Entry 5NX9 (X-ray diffraction, 2.30 A resolution); this record covers chains A and D of the 4 polymer chains in the assembly.

Chain A (and D):
Molecule: Adenylosuccinate lyase
From: Homo sapiens neanderthalensis
Notes: EC 4.3.2.2; chain D of this document is another copy of the same molecule, construct and numbering; everything in this record applies to it too
Amino-acid sequence (487 residues; numbered -2 to 484; the number before each row is that of its first residue; numbers below 1 keep their minus sign (Gly-2 is residue -2)):
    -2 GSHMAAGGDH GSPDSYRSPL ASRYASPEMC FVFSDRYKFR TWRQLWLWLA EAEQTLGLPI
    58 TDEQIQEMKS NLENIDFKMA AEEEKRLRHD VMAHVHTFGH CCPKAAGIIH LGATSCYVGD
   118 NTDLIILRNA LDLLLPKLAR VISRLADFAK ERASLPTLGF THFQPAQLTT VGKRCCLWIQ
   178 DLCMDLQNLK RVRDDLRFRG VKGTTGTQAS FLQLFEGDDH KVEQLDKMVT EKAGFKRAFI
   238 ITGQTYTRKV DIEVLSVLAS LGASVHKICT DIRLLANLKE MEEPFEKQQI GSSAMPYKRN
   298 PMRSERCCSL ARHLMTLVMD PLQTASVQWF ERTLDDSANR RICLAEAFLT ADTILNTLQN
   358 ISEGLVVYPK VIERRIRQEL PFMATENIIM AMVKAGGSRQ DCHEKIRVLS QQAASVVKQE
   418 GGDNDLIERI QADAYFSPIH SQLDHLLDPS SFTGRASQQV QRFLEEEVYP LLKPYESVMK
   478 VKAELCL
Not modelled in the structure: -2 to 8, 289-294, 481-484 (chain D: -2 to 7)
Residues lining bound ligands:
  - adenosine monophosphate (AMP), molecule 1: Arg20, Tyr21, Gly288, Asn297, Met299, Arg303
  - adenosine monophosphate (AMP), molecule 2: Glu81, Arg85, His86, Asp87, Ser112, Cys113, Gln241, Arg329, Leu331, Ser334, Ala335, Arg338
  - fumaric acid (FUM), molecule 1: His86, Thr111, Ser112, Gln241
  - fumaric acid (FUM), molecule 2: Gly288, Lys295, Asn297
Reported in the primary citation:
  - binding site for adenylosuccinic acid: Arg303
  - disease-associated variants - R303C: decreased catalytic activity on SAMP (citing earlier work)
  - mutagenesis - A429V: decreased stability
  - mutagenesis - A429V (Kd 25 uM): unchanged binding to AMP
  - catalytic residues: Ser290, Arg329, Arg396 (proposed by the authors, not directly observed)
  - disease-associated variants - R396C: abolished catalytic activity
  - disease-associated variants - R396H: unchanged stability
  - disease-associated variants - R396C, D422Y, R426H: decreased catalytic activity
  - disease-associated variants - D422Y, R426H (Tm change 5 degC): decreased stability
  - mutagenesis - A429V: unchanged catalytic activity on SAMP
  - mutagenesis - H159N: abolished catalytic activity on SAMP (citing earlier work)

Interface between chain A and chain D:
Contacting residue pairs (132):
  Pro10(A) with Ser31(D); Asp32(D), hydrogen bond (backbone-backbone); Arg33(D), hydrogen bond (backbone-backbone); Phe74(D), hydrophobic
  Asp11(A) with Phe28(D); Ser31(D); Arg33(D), salt bridge
  Ser12(A) with Cys27(D); Ser31(D)
  Tyr13(A) with Ala18(D); Cys27(D), hydrogen bond (backbone-backbone); Phe30(D); Ala342(D), hydrophobic; Glu343(D); Leu346(D), hydrophobic
  Arg14(A) with Asp32(D), salt bridge
  Pro16(A) with Arg338(D); Ile339(D), hydrophobic
  Ala18(A) with Tyr13(D)
  Arg20(A) with Glu81(D), salt bridge; Arg338(D)
  Tyr21(A) with Ala335(D); Arg338(D), hydrogen bond
  Cys27(A) with Ser12(D); Tyr13(D), hydrogen bond (backbone-backbone)
  Phe28(A) with Asp11(D)
  Phe30(A) with Tyr13(D)
  Ser31(A) with Pro10(D); Asp11(D); Ser12(D)
  Asp32(A) with Pro10(D), hydrogen bond (backbone-backbone); Arg14(D), salt bridge
  Arg33(A) with Pro10(D), hydrogen bond (backbone-backbone); Asp11(D), salt bridge
  Phe74(A) with Pro10(D), hydrophobic
  Glu81(A) with Arg20(D), salt bridge; Leu484(D)
  Lys82(A) with Cys483(D)
  Arg83(A) with Gln285(D), hydrogen bond
  Leu84(A) with Gln285(D); Gln286(D); Ile287(D), hydrogen bond (backbone-backbone)
  Arg85(A) with Glu283(D), salt bridge; Gln286(D); Met299(D); Arg300(D); Leu482(D), hydrogen bond (side chain-backbone); Cys483(D); Leu484(D)
  His86(A) with Ile287(D); Gly288(D)
  Met89(A) with Ser290(D)
  His107(A) with Ser290(D), hydrogen bond
  Ala110(A) with Ser290(D)
  Thr111(A) with Ser290(D)
  Ser112(A) with Ser290(D), hydrogen bond (backbone-side chain)
  Thr201(A) with Ala291(D)
  Thr267(A) with Trp326(D)
  Arg270(A) with Trp326(D); Thr330(D); Asp332(D), salt bridge
  Leu271(A) with Trp326(D), hydrophobic
  Glu283(A) with Arg85(D), salt bridge
  Gln285(A) with Arg83(D); Leu84(D)
  Gln286(A) with Leu84(D)
  Ile287(A) with Leu84(D), hydrogen bond (backbone-backbone); His86(D)
  Gly288(A) with His86(D)
  Glu302(A) with Thr330(D); Leu331(D), hydrogen bond (side chain-backbone); Asp332(D)
  Cys305(A) with Asp332(D)
  Ser306(A) with Asp332(D), hydrogen bond (side chain-backbone); Asp333(D); Ser334(D); Ala335(D), hydrogen bond (side chain-backbone); Asn336(D), hydrogen bond (side chain-backbone)
  Leu307(A) with Ala335(D), hydrophobic; Ile339(D), hydrophobic
  Arg309(A) with Asp317(D); Gln320(D); Thr321(D), hydrogen bond; Val324(D); Asp332(D), salt bridge; Asn336(D)
  His310(A) with Asp317(D), salt bridge; Asn336(D); Ile339(D)
  Met312(A) with Gln320(D)
  Thr313(A) with Thr313(D); Met316(D); Asp317(D), hydrogen bond; Gln320(D), hydrogen bond
  Met316(A) with Thr313(D)
  Asp317(A) with Arg309(D); His310(D), salt bridge; Thr313(D), hydrogen bond
  Gln320(A) with Arg309(D); Met312(D); Thr313(D), hydrogen bond
  Thr321(A) with Arg309(D), hydrogen bond
  Val324(A) with Arg309(D)
  Trp326(A) with Thr267(D); Arg270(D); Leu271(D), hydrophobic
  Thr330(A) with Arg270(D); Glu302(D)
  Leu331(A) with Glu302(D), hydrogen bond (backbone-side chain)
  Asp332(A) with Arg270(D), salt bridge; Glu302(D); Cys305(D); Ser306(D), hydrogen bond (backbone-side chain); Arg309(D), salt bridge
  Asp333(A) with Ser306(D)
  Ser334(A) with Ser306(D)
  Ala335(A) with Tyr21(D); Ser306(D), hydrogen bond (backbone-side chain); Leu307(D), hydrophobic
  Asn336(A) with Ser306(D), hydrogen bond (backbone-side chain); Arg309(D); His310(D)
  Arg338(A) with Pro16(D); Arg20(D); Tyr21(D), hydrogen bond
  Ile339(A) with Pro16(D), hydrophobic; Leu307(D), hydrophobic; His310(D)
  Ala342(A) with Tyr13(D), hydrophobic
  Glu343(A) with Tyr13(D); Glu343(D)
  Leu346(A) with Tyr13(D), hydrophobic
Other interface residues (no listed pair), chain A (68 interface residues in all): Ser15, Leu17, Met299, Arg300, Arg303, Leu314
Other interface residues (no listed pair), chain D (68 interface residues in all): Ser15, Leu17, Met89, Ser289, Arg303, Leu314

In short:
The chain A/chain D interface involves 68 residues from each chain, with 28 hydrogen bonds and 14 salt
bridges. Polar contacts include Asp11(A)-Arg33(D), Arg14(A)-Asp32(D) and Arg20(A)-Glu81(D). From the paper:
catalytic residues Ser290(A), Arg329(A) and Arg396(A); A429V, D422Y and R426H of chain A reduce stability; 7
substitutions were tested in all.
Both chains are Adenylosuccinate lyase (Homo sapiens neanderthalensis). Entry 5NX9 (Crystal structure of
Neanderthal Adenylosuccinate Lyase (ADSL) in complex with its products AMP and fumarate) was determined by
X-ray diffraction together with 5NX8 and 5NXA from the same study.
